7LUC - chains A and F of the 15 polymer chains in the assembly; structure by electron microscopy, 3.21 A resolution.

[Chain A]
Protein: Fusion glycoprotein F0
Organism: Respiratory syncytial virus
UniProtKB: C3UPB8 (C3UPB8_9MONO); residues 26-513 here = UniProt positions 26-513
Sequence (527 residues; each row starts with the number of its first residue):
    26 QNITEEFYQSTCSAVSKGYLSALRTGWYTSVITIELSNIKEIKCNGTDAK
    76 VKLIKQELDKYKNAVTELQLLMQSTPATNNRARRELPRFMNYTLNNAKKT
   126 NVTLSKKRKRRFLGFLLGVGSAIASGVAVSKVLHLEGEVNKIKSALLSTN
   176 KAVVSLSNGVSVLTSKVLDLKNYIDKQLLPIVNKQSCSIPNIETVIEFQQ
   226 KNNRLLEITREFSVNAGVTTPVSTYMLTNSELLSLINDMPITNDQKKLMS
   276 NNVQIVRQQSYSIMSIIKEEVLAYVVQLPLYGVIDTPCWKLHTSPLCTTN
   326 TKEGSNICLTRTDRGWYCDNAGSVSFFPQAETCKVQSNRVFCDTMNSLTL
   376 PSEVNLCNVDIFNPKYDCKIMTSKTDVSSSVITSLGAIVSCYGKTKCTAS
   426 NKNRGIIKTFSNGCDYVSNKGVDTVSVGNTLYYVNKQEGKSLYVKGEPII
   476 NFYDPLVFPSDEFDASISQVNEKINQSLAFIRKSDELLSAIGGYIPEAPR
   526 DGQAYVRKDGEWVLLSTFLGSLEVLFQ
Unresolved in the structure: 98-136, 514-552
Differences from the reference sequence: conflict Glu-66 (Lys in C3UPB8), Val-76 (Ile in C3UPB8); engineered mutation Ile-67 (Asn in C3UPB8), Pro-215 (Ser in C3UPB8); expression tag (514-552)
Disulfides: Cys-37/Cys-439, Cys-69/Cys-212, Cys-313/Cys-343, Cys-322/Cys-333, Cys-358/Cys-367, Cys-382/Cys-393, Cys-416/Cys-422

[Chain F]
Protein: 01.4B Fab Heavy chain
Organism: Homo sapiens
Notes: antibody fragment or engineered binder
Sequence (121 residues; each row starts with the number of its first residue; a row labelled like 82A-82C holds insertion residues (82A, then the next letters in order)):
     1 QVQLVQSGAEVKKPGASVKLSCQASGYTFNNYGVSWLRQAPGQGLEWMGW
    51 IS
   52A A
    53 YNGNKKYAPKFQGRLTLTTVTSTGTAYMEL
82A-82C RSL
    83 KSDDTALYFCARDPPAVA
100A-100D AAMF
   101 DFWGQGTQVTVSS
Disulfides: Cys-22/Cys-92

[Interface between chain A and chain F]
Contacting residue pairs (20; chain A residue first):
  Ser-173(A) / Met-100C(F)
  Thr-174(A) / Pro-96(F)
  Thr-174(A) / Ala-100A(F)
  Thr-174(A) / Met-100C(F)
  Asn-175(A) / Ala-100(F)
  Lys-176(A) / Pro-96(F)
  Lys-176(A) / Pro-97(F)
  Lys-176(A) / Ala-98(F)
  Lys-176(A) / Val-99(F)
  Val-178(A) / Asn-31(F)
  Val-178(A) / Tyr-53(F)  hydrophobic
  Val-178(A) / Pro-97(F)  hydrophobic
  Ser-180(A) / Asn-31(F)  hydrogen bond
  Ser-186(A) / Asn-31(F)
  Leu-188(A) / Tyr-53(F)  hydrophobic
  Asp-263(A) / Asn-54(F)  hydrogen bond (backbone-side chain)
  Asp-263(A) / Ala-98(F)
  Asp-263(A) / Val-99(F)
  Pro-265(A) / Tyr-53(F)
  Pro-265(A) / Asn-54(F)
Also at the interface, not in a pair above, chain A (13 interface residues in all): Tyr-53, Ala-177, Met-264
Also at the interface, not in a pair above, chain F (11 interface residues in all): Asn-56

[In short]
13 residues of chain A and 11 residues of chain F are in contact; the contacts include 2 hydrogen bonds. Polar
pairs include Ser-180(A)/Asn-31(F) and Asp-263(A)/Asn-54(F).
Chain A is Fusion glycoprotein F0 (Respiratory syncytial virus) and chain F is 01.4B Fab Heavy chain (Homo
sapiens); the structure, Cryo-EM structure of RSV preF bound by Fabs 32.4K and 01.4B, was determined by
electron microscopy together with 7LUD and 7LUE from the same study.
